Entry 2NV2 (X-ray diffraction, 2.12 A resolution); this record covers chains A and O of the 24 polymer chains in the assembly.

[Chain A (and O)]
Name: Pyridoxal biosynthesis lyase pdxS
Source organism: Bacillus subtilis
Notes: EC 4.-.-.-; chain O of this document is another copy of the same molecule, construct and numbering; everything in this record applies to it too
UniProt: P37527 (PDXS_BACSU); residues 1-294 here correspond to UniProt positions 0-293 (UniProt number = residue number - 1)
Sequence (294 residues; numbered 1 to 294; the number before each row is that of its first residue):
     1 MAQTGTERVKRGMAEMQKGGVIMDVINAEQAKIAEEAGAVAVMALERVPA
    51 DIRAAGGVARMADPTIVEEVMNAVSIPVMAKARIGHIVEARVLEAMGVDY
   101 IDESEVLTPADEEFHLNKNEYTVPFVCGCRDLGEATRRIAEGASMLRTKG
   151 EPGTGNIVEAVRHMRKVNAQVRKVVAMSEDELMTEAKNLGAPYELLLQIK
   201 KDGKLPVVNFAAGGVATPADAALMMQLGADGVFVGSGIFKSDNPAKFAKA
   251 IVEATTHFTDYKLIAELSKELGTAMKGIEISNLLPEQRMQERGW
Unresolved in the structure: 1, 270-294
What the authors report for this chain:
  - conformationally variable residues (order/disorder transition, side-chain flip): Glu7 to Gln17, Lys18, Arg47 to Gly56, Tyr100
  - contacts within the chain: Lys10-Tyr100 (hydrogen bond)
  - mutagenesis - D24A, K81A, D102A, K149A: abolished catalytic activity
  - catalytic residues: Asp24, Lys81, Asp102, Lys149

[Chain A / chain O interface]
Pairs across the interface (22; chain A residue first):
  Glu113(A) - Thr184(O)  hydrogen bond (backbone-side chain)
  Phe114(A) - Asp180(O)
  Phe114(A) - Glu181(O)
  Phe114(A) - Thr184(O)
  Asn117(A) - Glu179(O)
  Asn117(A) - Asp180(O)
  Arg137(A) - Met183(O)
  Arg137(A) - Lys187(O)
  Ala140(A) - Met183(O)  hydrophobic
  Ala140(A) - Tyr193(O)
  Glu141(A) - Met183(O)
  Glu179(A) - Asn117(O)
  Asp180(A) - Phe114(O)
  Asp180(A) - Asn117(O)
  Glu181(A) - Phe114(O)
  Met183(A) - Arg137(O)
  Met183(A) - Ala140(O)  hydrophobic
  Met183(A) - Glu141(O)
  Thr184(A) - Glu113(O)  hydrogen bond (side chain-backbone)
  Thr184(A) - Phe114(O)
  Lys187(A) - Arg137(O)
  Tyr193(A) - Ala140(O)
Also at the interface, not in a pair above, chain A (16 interface residues in all): Ile87, His115, Pro192
Also at the interface, not in a pair above, chain O (17 interface residues in all): Ile87, His115, Glu120, Pro192

[In short]
16 residues of chain A and 17 residues of chain O are in contact; the contacts include 2 hydrogen bonds. Its
one hydrogen-bonded contact is Glu113(A)-Thr184(O). The paper reports catalytic residues Asp24(A), Lys81(A)
and Asp102(A) among others; D24A, K81A and D102A of chain A, among others, abolish catalytic activity.
Chain A and chain O are both Pyridoxal biosynthesis lyase pdxS (Bacillus subtilis); the structure, Structure
of the PLP synthase complex Pdx1/2 (YaaD/E) from Bacillus subtilis, was determined by X-ray diffraction,
deposited together with 2NV0 and 2NV1.
